Entry 6RH3 (electron microscopy, 3.60 A resolution); this record covers chains A and C of the 8 polymer chains in the assembly.

Chain A:
Protein: DNA-directed RNA polymerase subunit alpha
From: Escherichia coli K-12
Notes: EC 2.7.7.6
UniProt: P0A7Z4 (RPOA_ECOLI); residue numbers follow UniProt; this construct covers 1-329
Chain sequence (329 residues; row label = number of the first residue in the row):
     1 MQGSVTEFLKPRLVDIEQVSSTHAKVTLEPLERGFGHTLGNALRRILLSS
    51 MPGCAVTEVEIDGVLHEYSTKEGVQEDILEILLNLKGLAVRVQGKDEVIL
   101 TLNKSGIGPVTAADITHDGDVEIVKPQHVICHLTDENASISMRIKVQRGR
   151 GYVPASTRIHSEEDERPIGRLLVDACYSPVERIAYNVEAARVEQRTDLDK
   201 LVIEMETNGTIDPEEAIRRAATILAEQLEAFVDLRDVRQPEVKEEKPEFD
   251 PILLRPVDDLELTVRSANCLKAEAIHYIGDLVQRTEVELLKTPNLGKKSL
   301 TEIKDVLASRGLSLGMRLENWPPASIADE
Disordered / not traced: 1-6, 235-329
Curated features (UniProtKB/Swiss-Prot):
  - region: Glu162 to Glu165 (Required for interaction with Crp at class II promoters)
  - modified residue: Arg265 (ADP-ribosylarginine), Lys297 (N6-acetyllysine), Lys298 (N6-acetyllysine)
  - mutagenesis: Arg45 (R45C: In rpoA112; temperature-sensitive, blocks RNA polymerase assembly), Glu162 to Glu165 (5-fold decrease in CRP-class II promoter-dependent transcription), Glu165 (E165K: 5-fold decrease in CRP-class II promoter-dependent transcription), Arg191 (R191C: In rpoA101; temperature-sensitive)

Chain C:
Protein: DNA-directed RNA polymerase subunit beta
From: Escherichia coli K-12
Notes: EC 2.7.7.6
UniProt: P0A8V2 (RPOB_ECOLI); residue numbers follow UniProt; this construct covers 1-1342
Chain sequence (1342 residues; row label = number of the first residue in the row):
     1 MVYSYTEKKRIRKDFGKRPQVLDVPYLLSIQLDSFQKFIEQDPEGQYGLE
    51 AAFRSVFPIQSYSGNSELQYVSYRLGEPVFDVQECQIRGVTYSAPLRVKL
   101 RLVIYEREAPEGTVKDIKEQEVYMGEIPLMTDNGTFVINGTERVIVSQLH
   151 RSPGVFFDSDKGKTHSSGKVLYNARIIPYRGSWLDFEFDPKDNLFVRIDR
   201 RRKLPATIILRALNYTTEQILDLFFEKVIFEIRDNKLQMELVPERLRGET
   251 ASFDIEANGKVYVEKGRRITARHIRQLEKDDVKLIEVPVEYIAGKVVAKD
   301 YIDESTGELICAANMELSLDLLAKLSQSGHKRIETLFTNDLDHGPYISET
   351 LRVDPTNDRLSALVEIYRMMRPGEPPTREAAESLFENLFFSEDRYDLSAV
   401 GRMKFNRSLLREEIEGSGILSKDDIIDVMKKLIDIRNGKGEVDDIDHLGN
   451 RRIRSVGEMAENQFRVGLVRVERAVKERLSLGDLDTLMPQDMINAKPISA
   501 AVKEFFGSSQLSQFMDQNNPLSEITHKRRISALGPGGLTRERAGFEVRDV
   551 HPTHYGRVCPIETPEGPNIGLINSLSVYAQTNEYGFLETPYRKVTDGVVT
   601 DEIHYLSAIEEGNYVIAQANSNLDEEGHFVEDLVTCRSKGESSLFSRDQV
   651 DYMDVSTQQVVSVGASLIPFLEHDDANRALMGANMQRQAVPTLRADKPLV
   701 GTGMERAVAVDSGVTAVAKRGGVVQYVDASRIVIKVNEDEMYPGEAGIDI
   751 YNLTKYTRSNQNTCINQMPCVSLGEPVERGDVLADGPSTDLGELALGQNM
   801 RVAFMPWNGYNFEDSILVSERVVQEDRFTTIHIQELACVSRDTKLGPEEI
   851 TADIPNVGEAALSKLDESGIVYIGAEVTGGDILVGKVTPKGETQLTPEEK
   901 LLRAIFGEKASDVKDSSLRVPNGVSGTVIDVQVFTRDGVEKDKRALEIEE
   951 MQLKQAKKDLSEELQILEAGLFSRIRAVLVAGGVEAEKLDKLPRDRWLEL
  1001 GLTDEEKQNQLEQLAEQYDELKHEFEKKLEAKRRKITQGDDLAPGVLKIV
  1051 KVYLAVKRRIQPGDKMAGRHGNKGVISKINPIEDMPYDENGTPVDIVLNP
  1101 LGVPSRMNIGQILETHLGMAAKGIGDKINAMLKQQQEVAKLREFIQRAYD
  1151 LGADVRQKVDLSTFSDEEVMRLAENLRKGMPIATPVFDGAKEAEIKELLK
  1201 LGDLPTSGQIRLYDGRTGEQFERPVTVGYMYMLKLNHLVDDKMHARSTGS
  1251 YSLVTQQPLGGKAQFGGQRFGEMEVWALEAYGAAYTLQEMLTVKSDDVNG
  1301 RTKMYKNIVDGNHQMEPGMPESFNVLLKEIRSLGINIELEDE
Disordered / not traced: 1, 891-912
Curated features (UniProtKB/Swiss-Prot):
  - modified residue (N6-acetyllysine): Lys1022, Lys1200
  - mutagenesis: Ile561 (I561S: Resistant to antibiotics salinamide A and B), Ile569 (I569S: Resistant to antibiotics salinamide A and B), Ala665 (A665E: Resistant to antibiotics salinamide A and B), Asp675 (D675A/G: Resistant to antibiotics salinamide A and B), Asn677 (N677H/K: Resistant to antibiotics salinamide A and B), Leu680 (L680M: Resistant to antibiotics salinamide A and B), Glu813 (E813K: Disrupts the enzyme's active center)
Small-molecule neighbours: CTP (cytidine-5'-triphosphate): Arg678, Met681, Lys1073, Arg1106

How chain A and chain C interact:
Contacting residue pairs (62; chain A residue first):
  Asn41(A) with Gly1215(C); Arg1216(C), hydrogen bond (side chain-backbone); Thr1217(C), hydrogen bond (side chain-backbone); Gly1218(C)
  Arg44(A) with Glu1083(C); Tyr1087(C); Gly1091(C); Pro1093(C)
  Arg45(A) with Glu1083(C); Asp1084(C), salt bridge; Gly1215(C)
  Leu48(A) with Glu1083(C)
  Ser49(A) with Glu1083(C), hydrogen bond (backbone-side chain)
  Leu65(A) with Ile873(C)
  His66(A) with Ile873(C); Thr927(C); Ile929(C)
  Glu67(A) with Lys1057(C), salt bridge
  Tyr68(A) with Tyr756(C); Ile831(C), hydrophobic; Ile929(C), hydrophobic; Ala1055(C), hydrophobic; Lys1057(C)
  Thr70(A) with Ser730(C), hydrogen bond; Lys755(C)
  Glu72(A) with Tyr726(C), hydrogen bond; Asp728(C); Arg731(C), salt bridge
  Gly73(A) with Asp728(C), hydrogen bond (backbone-side chain)
  Val74(A) with Asp728(C); Ala729(C)
  Gln75(A) with Val727(C)
  Asp77(A) with Ala729(C); Lys755(C), salt bridge; Tyr756(C), hydrogen bond; Asn766(C); Met768(C)
  Leu79(A) with Leu693(C), hydrophobic
  Glu80(A) with Arg694(C); Met768(C)
  Leu83(A) with Leu693(C), hydrophobic; Arg694(C)
  Lys86(A) with Gln824(C); Asp826(C)
  Thr134(A) with Tyr726(C); Val727(C), hydrogen bond (side chain-backbone); Leu773(C)
  Tyr152(A) with Glu820(C); Gln824(C)
  Arg166(A) with Glu876(C), salt bridge
  Ile168(A) with Tyr872(C), hydrophobic
  Asp174(A) with Asp826(C); Arg1059(C), salt bridge
  Glu181(A) with Arg821(C), salt bridge
  Arg182(A) with Asn1090(C), hydrogen bond (side chain-backbone); Gly1091(C); Thr1092(C)
  Ile183(A) with Gly1091(C)
  Ala184(A) with Asn1090(C); Gly1091(C)
  Tyr185(A) with Tyr1087(C); Gly1218(C)
Interface residues without a listed pair, chain A (36 interface residues in all): Glu76, Ala155, Ser156, Ile159, Arg170, Leu172, Cys176
Interface residues without a listed pair, chain C (42 interface residues in all): Val771, Ser772, Val823, Gly874, Val928

In short:
Chain A and chain C form an interface of 36 and 42 residues respectively; the contacts include 9 hydrogen
bonds and 7 salt bridges. Among the polar pairs are Arg45(A)-Asp1084(C), Glu67(A)-Lys1057(C) and
Glu72(A)-Arg731(C). Chain C binds CTP.
Chain A is DNA-directed RNA polymerase subunit alpha and chain C is DNA-directed RNA polymerase subunit beta,
both from Escherichia coli K-12; the structure, Cryo-EM structure of E. coli RNA polymerase elongation complex
bound to CTP substrate, was determined by electron microscopy, deposited together with 6RI7, 6RI9, 6RIN and
6RIP.
